Entry 4UFD (X-ray diffraction, 1.43 A resolution); this record covers chains H and L of the 3 polymer chains in the assembly.

[Chain H]
Protein: Thrombin heavy chain
Organism: Homo sapiens
Notes: EC 3.4.21.5
Reference sequence: P00734 (THRB_HUMAN); the construct lacks a stretch of the UniProt sequence and is renumbered around it, so the offset changes along the chain: 16-36 = UniProt 364-384; 37-60 = UniProt 386-409; 61-77 = UniProt 419-435; 78-97 = UniProt 437-456; 7 more segments
Sequence (258 residues; each row starts with the number of its first residue; note: 1 number in that range is skipped by the numbering (no residue carries it; nothing is unmodelled there); a row labelled like 60A-60I holds insertion residues (60A, then the next letters in order)):
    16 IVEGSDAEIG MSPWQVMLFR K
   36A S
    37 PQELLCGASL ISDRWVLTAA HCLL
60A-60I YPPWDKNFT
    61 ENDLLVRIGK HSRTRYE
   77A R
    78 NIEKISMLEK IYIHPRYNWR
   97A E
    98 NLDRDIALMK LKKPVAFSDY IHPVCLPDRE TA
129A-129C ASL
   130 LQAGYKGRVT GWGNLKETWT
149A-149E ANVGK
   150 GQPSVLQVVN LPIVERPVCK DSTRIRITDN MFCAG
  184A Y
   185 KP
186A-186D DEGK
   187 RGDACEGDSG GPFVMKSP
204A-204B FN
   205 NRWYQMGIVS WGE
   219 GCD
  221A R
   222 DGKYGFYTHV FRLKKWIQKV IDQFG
Disordered / not traced: 148-149, 149A-149E
Cystine bridges: Cys42-Cys58, Cys168-Cys182, Cys191-Cys220
Covalent attachments: N-acetylglucosamine (NAG) linked to Asn60G
Ion coordination: Na+ site 1: Lys169, Thr172, Phe204A; Na+ site 2: Arg221A, Lys224
Residues lining bound ligands: S49 ((2S)-N-[(4-carbamimidoylphenyl)methyl]-1-[(2R)-3-phenyl-2-[(phenylmethyl)sulfonylamino]propanoyl]pyrrolidine-2-carboxamide): His57, Tyr60A, Trp60D, Glu97A, Asn98, Leu99, Glu146, Ile174, Asp189, Ala190, Cys191, Glu192, Ser195, Val213, Ser214, Trp215, Gly216, Glu217, Gly219, Cys220, Gly226
Swiss-Prot annotation at these positions:
  - region: Ala183 to Val200 (High affinity receptor-binding region which is also known as the TP508 peptide)
  - active site (Charge relay system): His57, Asp102, Ser195
  - glycosylation: Asn60G (N-linked (GlcNAc...) (complex) asparagine)

[Chain L]
Protein: Thrombin light chain
Organism: Homo sapiens
Notes: EC 3.4.21.5
Reference sequence: P00734 (THRB_HUMAN); aligned to UniProt positions 334-347 over residues 1-14 (the alignment contains insertions or deletions, so no single offset holds)
Sequence (29 residues; row label = number of the first residue in the row; a row labelled like 14A-14K holds insertion residues (14A, then the next letters in order); numbering starts at 0):
     0 E
    1B A
    1A D
     1 CGLRPLFEKK SLED
14A-14K KTERELLESYI
    15 D
Disordered / not traced: 0, 15

[How chain H and chain L interact]
Cross-chain cystine bridges: Cys122(H)-Cys1(L)
Pairs across the interface (60; chain H residue first):
  Glu23(H) - Phe7(L)
  Glu23(H) - Asp14(L)
  Glu23(H) - Lys14A(L)  hydrogen bond (side chain-backbone)
  Ile24(H) - Leu6(L)
  Ile24(H) - Phe7(L)
  Gly25(H) - Arg4(L)
  Gly25(H) - Phe7(L)
  Met26(H) - Arg4(L)  hydrogen bond (backbone-side chain)
  Met26(H) - Phe7(L)  hydrophobic
  Met26(H) - Asp14(L)
  Pro28(H) - Arg4(L)
  Trp29(H) - Gly2(L)
  Trp29(H) - Arg4(L)
  Ser115(H) - Pro5(L)
  Asp116(H) - Pro5(L)
  Asp116(H) - Leu6(L)
  His119(H) - Asp1A(L)  salt bridge
  His119(H) - Leu3(L)  hydrogen bond (side chain-backbone)
  His119(H) - Pro5(L)
  His119(H) - Lys9(L)
  Pro120(H) - Cys1(L)
  Pro120(H) - Gly2(L)  hydrogen bond (backbone-backbone)
  Val121(H) - Cys1(L)
  Cys122(H) - Cys1(L)  disulfide
  Cys122(H) - Gly2(L)
  Gly133(H) - Ser14I(L)
  Tyr134(H) - Ser14I(L)
  Tyr134(H) - Tyr14J(L)  hydrophobic
  Tyr134(H) - Ile14K(L)  hydrogen bond (side chain-backbone)
  Lys135(H) - Glu14E(L)  salt bridge
  Lys135(H) - Leu14F(L)
  Lys135(H) - Ser14I(L)  hydrogen bond (backbone-side chain)
  Lys135(H) - Tyr14J(L)  hydrogen bond (backbone-side chain)
  Gly136(H) - Leu14F(L)
  Arg137(H) - Arg4(L)
  Arg137(H) - Asp14(L)  salt bridge
  Arg137(H) - Thr14B(L)  hydrogen bond
  Arg137(H) - Glu14C(L)
  Asn159(H) - Thr14B(L)  hydrogen bond
  Asn159(H) - Glu14E(L)  hydrogen bond
  Asn159(H) - Leu14F(L)
  Tyr184A(H) - Glu14E(L)  hydrogen bond
  Met201(H) - Tyr14J(L)
  Lys202(H) - Glu8(L)  salt bridge
  Lys202(H) - Glu14C(L)  salt bridge
  Lys202(H) - Tyr14J(L)  hydrogen bond (backbone-side chain)
  Pro204(H) - Leu14G(L)  hydrophobic
  Pro204(H) - Tyr14J(L)
  Asn205(H) - Leu3(L)
  Asn205(H) - Glu8(L)
  Arg206(H) - Cys1(L)  hydrogen bond (side chain-backbone)
  Arg206(H) - Asp1A(L)
  Arg206(H) - Ala1B(L)  hydrogen bond (side chain-backbone)
  Arg206(H) - Gly2(L)
  Arg206(H) - Leu3(L)
  Trp207(H) - Gly2(L)  hydrogen bond (backbone-backbone)
  Trp207(H) - Arg4(L)
  Trp207(H) - Glu8(L)  hydrogen bond
  Trp207(H) - Asp14(L)
  Trp207(H) - Leu14F(L)  hydrophobic
Also at the interface, not in a pair above, chain H (28 interface residues in all): Tyr117, Leu129C, Lys186D

[Overview]
28 residues of chain H and 21 residues of chain L are in contact, with 1 disulfide bond, 16 hydrogen bonds and
5 salt bridges. Polar contacts include His119(H)-Asp1A(L), Lys135(H)-Glu14E(L) and Arg137(H)-Asp14(L). Chain H
binds compound S49. Covalently linked N-acetylglucosamine: at Asn60G(H).
Chain H is Thrombin heavy chain and chain L is Thrombin light chain, both from Homo sapiens; the structure,
Thrombin in complex with 4-(((1-((2S)-1-((2R)-2-(benzylsulfonylamino)-
3-phenyl-propanoyl)pyrrolidin-2-yl)-1-oxo-ethyl)amino)methyl) benzamidine, was determined by X-ray diffraction
(same publication as 4UFE, 4UFF and 4UFG).
